1B5F - chains A and B of the 4 polymer chains in the assembly; structure by X-ray diffraction, 1.72 A resolution.

[Chain A]
Name: Protein (cardosin A)
Source organism: Cynara cardunculus
Notes: EC 3.4.23.-
Amino-acid sequence (239 residues; row label = number of the first residue in the row; note: 4 numbers in that range are skipped by the numbering (no residue carries them; nothing is unmodelled there); a row labelled like 160A-160B holds insertion residues (160A, then the next letters in order); numbering starts at 0):
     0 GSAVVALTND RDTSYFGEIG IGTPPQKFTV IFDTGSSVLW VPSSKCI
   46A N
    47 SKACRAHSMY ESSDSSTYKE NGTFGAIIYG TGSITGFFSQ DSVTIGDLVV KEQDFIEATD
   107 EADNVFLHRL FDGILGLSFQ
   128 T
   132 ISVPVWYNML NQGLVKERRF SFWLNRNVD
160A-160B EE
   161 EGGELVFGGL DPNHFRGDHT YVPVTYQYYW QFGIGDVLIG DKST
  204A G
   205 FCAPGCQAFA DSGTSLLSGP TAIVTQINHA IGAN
Disulfides: Cys45-Cys50, Cys206-Cys210
Covalent attachments: glycan linked to Asn67

[Chain B]
Name: Protein (cardosin A)
Source organism: Cynara cardunculus
Notes: EC 3.4.23.-
Amino-acid sequence (87 residues; numbered 243 to 326 plus 4 insertion-coded residues; 1 number in that range is skipped by the numbering (no residue carries it; nothing is unmodelled there); the number before each row is that of its first residue; a row labelled like 278A-278B holds insertion residues (278A, then the next letters in order)):
   243 EELQVDCNTL SSMPNVSFTI GGKKFGLTPE QYILKV
278A-278B GK
   279 GE
280A-280B AT
   281 QCISGFTAMD ATL
   295 LGPLWILGDV FMRPYHTVFD YGNLLVGFAE AA
Disulfides: Cys249-Cys282
Covalent attachments: N-acetylglucosamine (NAG) linked to Asn257

[Interface between chain A and chain B]
Contacting residue pairs (170):
  Asp11(A) with Leu276(B); Arg307(B), salt bridge
  Thr12(A) with Leu276(B); Asp303(B)
  Tyr14(A) with Asp303(B); Arg307(B), hydrogen bond
  Thr33(A) with Phe313(B)
  Phe125(A) with Tyr315(B), hydrophobic; Leu318(B), hydrophobic
  Trp137(A) with Tyr315(B)
  Tyr138(A) with Tyr315(B)
  Leu141(A) with Tyr315(B), hydrophobic
  Arg149(A) with Asp314(B); Tyr315(B), hydrogen bond (backbone-backbone); Gly316(B), hydrogen bond (backbone-backbone)
  Arg150(A) with Phe313(B); Asp314(B)
  Phe151(A) with Val312(B); Phe313(B), hydrogen bond (backbone-backbone)
  Ser152(A) with His310(B); Thr311(B)
  Phe153(A) with His310(B); Thr311(B), hydrogen bond (backbone-backbone); Phe313(B), hydrophobic
  Trp154(A) with Ala326(B), hydrogen bond (side chain-backbone)
  Leu155(A) with Asp303(B); Met306(B); Arg307(B)
  Asn156(A) with Arg307(B)
  Arg157(A) with Glu272(B); Arg307(B)
  Leu170(A) with Val312(B), hydrophobic
  Asn173(A) with Ala326(B)
  His174(A) with His310(B); Ala325(B); Ala326(B), hydrogen bond (side chain-backbone)
  Phe175(A) with His310(B); Ala323(B), hydrophobic; Glu324(B); Ala326(B)
  Arg176(A) with Ala323(B); Glu324(B), salt bridge; Ala326(B)
  Asp178(A) with Ala323(B)
  His179(A) with His310(B), hydrogen bond; Val312(B); Gly321(B); Phe322(B); Ala323(B)
  Thr180(A) with Ile262(B); Lys265(B); Phe267(B); Val320(B); Gly321(B); Phe322(B), hydrogen bond (backbone-backbone)
  Tyr181(A) with Val312(B); Val320(B); Gly321(B)
  Val182(A) with Ile262(B), hydrophobic; Gly263(B); Leu319(B); Val320(B), hydrogen bond (backbone-backbone)
  Pro183(A) with Leu318(B); Leu319(B), hydrophobic
  Val184(A) with Leu318(B), hydrogen bond (backbone-backbone)
  Thr185(A) with Leu295(B)
  Tyr186(A) with Leu293(B), hydrophobic; Leu295(B), hydrophobic
  Gln187(A) with Leu318(B)
  Trp190(A) with Phe313(B), hydrophobic; Asp314(B); Tyr315(B), hydrophobic; Leu319(B); Val320(B), hydrophobic
  Gln191(A) with Leu293(B); Leu298(B)
  Phe192(A) with Val320(B), hydrophobic; Phe322(B), hydrophobic
  Ile194(A) with Thr261(B); Trp299(B)
  Gly195(A) with Thr261(B), hydrogen bond (backbone-backbone)
  Asp196(A) with Ser259(B); Thr261(B), hydrogen bond (backbone-side chain)
  Val197(A) with Ser259(B); Phe260(B), hydrophobic; Trp299(B), hydrophobic
  Leu198(A) with Asn257(B); Val258(B); Ser259(B), hydrogen bond (backbone-backbone); Lys266(B)
  Ile199(A) with Pro256(B), hydrophobic; Asn257(B)
  Gly200(A) with Asn257(B), hydrogen bond (backbone-backbone)
  Phe205(A) with Pro297(B), hydrophobic
  Cys206(A) with Trp299(B), hydrogen bond
  Cys210(A) with Pro297(B)
  Gln211(A) with Leu293(B); Leu295(B); Gly296(B); Pro297(B), hydrogen bond (backbone-backbone); Leu298(B); Trp299(B), hydrogen bond (backbone-backbone)
  Ala212(A) with Trp299(B)
  Phe213(A) with Leu298(B), hydrophobic; Trp299(B), hydrogen bond (backbone-backbone); Ile300(B), hydrophobic; Leu301(B), hydrogen bond (backbone-backbone)
  Ala214(A) with Leu301(B); Phe313(B), hydrophobic
  Asp215(A) with Ile300(B); Leu301(B), hydrogen bond (backbone-backbone); Gly302(B); Asp303(B); Met306(B)
  Ser216(A) with Asp303(B); Met306(B)
  Thr218(A) with Ile300(B); Gly302(B); Asp303(B), hydrogen bond (backbone-backbone)
  Ser219(A) with Asp303(B), hydrogen bond (backbone-backbone); Val304(B), hydrogen bond (backbone-backbone)
  Leu220(A) with Gly285(B); Thr287(B); Ile300(B); Gly302(B), hydrogen bond (backbone-backbone); Val304(B), hydrophobic
  Leu221(A) with Phe260(B), hydrophobic; Leu269(B), hydrophobic; Gly285(B), hydrogen bond (backbone-backbone); Phe286(B); Thr287(B), hydrogen bond (backbone-backbone); Ile300(B); Leu301(B), hydrophobic; Gly302(B); Val304(B), hydrophobic; Phe305(B), hydrophobic
  Ser222(A) with Thr287(B), hydrogen bond; Met289(B); Trp299(B); Ile300(B), hydrogen bond (backbone-backbone)
  Gly223(A) with Thr287(B), hydrogen bond (backbone-backbone); Ala288(B); Met289(B), hydrogen bond (backbone-backbone); Leu298(B); Trp299(B)
  Pro224(A) with Met289(B); Asp290(B); Pro297(B), hydrophobic; Leu298(B); Trp299(B)
  Thr225(A) with Ala288(B); Asp290(B), hydrogen bond
  Ile227(A) with Trp299(B), hydrophobic
  Val228(A) with Phe286(B); Thr287(B); Trp299(B), hydrophobic
  Ile231(A) with Phe286(B), hydrophobic
  Asn232(A) with Leu245(B); Ser284(B), hydrogen bond; Phe286(B), hydrogen bond (side chain-backbone)
  Ile235(A) with Val247(B); Met255(B); Tyr274(B); Ser284(B)
  Ala237(A) with Leu245(B), hydrophobic; Gln246(B); Val247(B), hydrophobic; Ser284(B)
  Asn238(A) with Leu245(B); Gln246(B), hydrogen bond (backbone-backbone)
Also at the interface, not in a pair above, chain A (73 interface residues in all): Arg10, Ser13, Asp171, Gly177, Gly209, Ala234, Gly236
Also at the interface, not in a pair above, chain B (57 interface residues in all): Ile275

[Overview]
Chain A and chain B form an interface of 73 and 57 residues respectively; the contacts include 35 hydrogen
bonds and 2 salt bridges. Among the polar pairs are Asp11(A)-Arg307(B), Arg176(A)-Glu324(B) and
Tyr14(A)-Arg307(B). N-acetylglucosamine is covalently linked to Asn257(B).
Here chain A is Protein (cardosin A) and chain B is Protein (cardosin A), both from Cynara cardunculus. Entry
1B5F (Native cardosin A from cynara cardunculus L) was determined by X-ray diffraction.
